5HLS - chain A; structure by X-ray diffraction, 2.18 A resolution.

Chain A:
Protein: Bromodomain-containing protein 4
Organism: Homo sapiens
UniProt: O60885 (BRD4_HUMAN); residues 42-168 here = UniProt positions 42-168
Amino-acid sequence (128 residues; row label = number of the first residue in the row):
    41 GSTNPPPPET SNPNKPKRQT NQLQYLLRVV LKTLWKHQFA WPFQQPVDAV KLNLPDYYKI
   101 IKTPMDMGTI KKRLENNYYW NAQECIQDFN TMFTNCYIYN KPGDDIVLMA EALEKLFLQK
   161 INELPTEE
Unresolved in the structure: 41
Differences from the reference sequence: expression tag (41)
Ligand contacts: cpi-0610 (62G): W81, P82, F83, V87, L92, L94, Y97, C136, Y139, N140, D145, I146, M149
UniProt features mapped onto this chain:
  - site: N140 (Acetylated histone binding)
  - cross-link: K99 (Glycyl lysine isopeptide (Lys-Gly) (interchain with G-Cter in SUMO2))
  - natural variant: D145 (D145G: Found in a patient with a neurodevelopmental syndrome; uncertain significance)
  - mutagenesis: N140 (N140A: Abolishes binding to acetylated histones)

Overview:
Ligands of chain A: cpi-0610. Curated annotation (UniProt) lists one mutagenesis site.
Chain A is Bromodomain-containing protein 4 (Homo sapiens); the structure, Crystal structure of the first
bromodomain of human BRD4 bound to CPI-0610, was determined by X-ray diffraction together with 5HM0 from the
same study.
